5UHE - chains F and H of the 8 polymer chains in the assembly; structure by X-ray diffraction, 4.04 A resolution (low resolution: residue-level contacts below are approximate; hydrogen-bond / salt-bridge calls are withheld).

[Chain F]
Molecule: RNA polymerase sigma factor SigA
From: Mycobacterium tuberculosis (strain ATCC 25618 / H37Rv)
UniProtKB: P9WGI1 (SIGA_MYCTU); residues 1-528 here = UniProt positions 1-528
Amino-acid sequence (528 residues; row label = number of the first residue in the row):
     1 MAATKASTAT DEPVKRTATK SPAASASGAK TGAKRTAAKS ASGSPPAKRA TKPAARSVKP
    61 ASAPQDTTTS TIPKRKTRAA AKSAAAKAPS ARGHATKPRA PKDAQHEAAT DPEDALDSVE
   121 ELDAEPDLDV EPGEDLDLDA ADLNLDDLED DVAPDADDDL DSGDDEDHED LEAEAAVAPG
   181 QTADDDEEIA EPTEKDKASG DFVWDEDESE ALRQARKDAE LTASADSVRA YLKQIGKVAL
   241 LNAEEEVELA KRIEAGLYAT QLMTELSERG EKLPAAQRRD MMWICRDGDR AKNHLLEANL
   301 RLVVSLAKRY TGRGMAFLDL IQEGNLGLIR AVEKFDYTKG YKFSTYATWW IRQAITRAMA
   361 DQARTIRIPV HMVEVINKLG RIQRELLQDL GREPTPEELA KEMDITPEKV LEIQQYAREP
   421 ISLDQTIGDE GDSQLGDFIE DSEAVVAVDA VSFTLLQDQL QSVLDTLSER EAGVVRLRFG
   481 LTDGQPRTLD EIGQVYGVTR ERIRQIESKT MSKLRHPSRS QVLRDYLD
Unresolved in the structure: 1-206

[Chain H]
Molecule: 23-nt DNA strand
Sequence (23 nucleotides; each row starts with the number of its first residue):
     1 TATAATGGGA GCTGTCACGG ATG

[Chain F / chain H interface]
Contacting residue pairs - 42 pairs, chain F then chain H:
  Asp-226(F) / DG8(H)
  Val-228(F) / DG8(H)
  Arg-229(F) / DG8(H)
  Arg-229(F) / DG9(H)
  Leu-232(F) / DG7(H)
  Leu-232(F) / DG8(H)
  Lys-233(F) / DG7(H)
  Gly-236(F) / DG7(H)
  Glu-246(F) / DT6(H)
  Ala-298(F) / DT6(H)
  Asn-299(F) / DT6(H)
  Arg-301(F) / DT6(H)
  Arg-301(F) / DG7(H)
  Leu-302(F) / DT6(H)
  Ser-305(F) / DT6(H)
  Lys-308(F) / DG8(H)
  Lys-308(F) / DG9(H)
  Phe-317(F) / DG8(H)
  Lys-334(F) / DA2(H)
  Phe-335(F) / DA2(H)
  Asp-336(F) / DA2(H)
  Lys-339(F) / DA2(H)
  Gly-340(F) / DA4(H)
  Tyr-341(F) / DA2(H)
  Tyr-341(F) / DT3(H)
  Tyr-341(F) / DA4(H)
  Lys-342(F) / DA4(H)
  Lys-342(F) / DA5(H)
  Ser-344(F) / DA4(H)
  Ser-344(F) / DA5(H)
  Ser-344(F) / DT6(H)
  Thr-345(F) / DA4(H)
  Thr-345(F) / DA5(H)
  Tyr-346(F) / DA2(H)
  Thr-348(F) / DA5(H)
  Trp-349(F) / DT1(H)
  Trp-349(F) / DA2(H)
  Trp-349(F) / DT3(H)
  Trp-349(F) / DA5(H)
  Trp-350(F) / DT1(H)
  Arg-352(F) / DA5(H)
  Gln-353(F) / DT1(H)
Also at the interface, not in a pair above, chain F (31 interface residues in all): Leu-240, Leu-300

[In short]
Chain F and chain H form an interface of 31 and 9 residues respectively.
Here chain F is RNA polymerase sigma factor SigA (Mycobacterium tuberculosis (strain ATCC 25618 / H37Rv)) and
chain H is a 23-nt DNA strand. Entry 5UHE (Crystal structure of Mycobacterium tuberculosis transcription
initiation complex in complex with D-AAP1) was determined by X-ray diffraction together with 5UH5, 5UH6, 5UH8,
5UH9, 5UHA, 5UHB and 4 further entries from the same study.
